9EHM - chains H and K of the 16 polymer chains in the assembly; structure by electron microscopy, 4.20 A resolution (low resolution: residue-level contacts below are approximate; hydrogen-bond / salt-bridge calls are withheld).

# Chain H
Protein: IOMAmin5 Fab Heavy Chain
From: Homo sapiens
Notes: antibody fragment or engineered binder
Amino-acid sequence (128 residues; each row starts with the number of its first residue; a row labelled like 82A-82C holds insertion residues (82A, then the next letters in order)):
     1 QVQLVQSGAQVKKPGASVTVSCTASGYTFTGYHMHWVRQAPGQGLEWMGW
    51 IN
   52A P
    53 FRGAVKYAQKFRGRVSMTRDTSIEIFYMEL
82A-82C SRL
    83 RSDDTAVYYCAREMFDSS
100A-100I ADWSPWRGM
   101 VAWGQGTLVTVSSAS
Disordered / not traced: 1
Disulfides: Cys-22/Cys-92

# Chain K
Protein: IOMAmin5 Fab Light Chain
From: Homo sapiens
Notes: antibody fragment or engineered binder
Amino-acid sequence (111 residues; numbered 1 to 110 plus 3 insertion-coded residues; 2 numbers in that range are skipped by the numbering (no residue carries them; nothing is unmodelled there); the number before each row is that of its first residue; a row labelled like 27A-27C holds insertion residues (27A, then the next letters in order)):
     1 QSALTQPAS
    11 VSGSPGQSITISCTGSS
27A-27C RDV
    28 GGFDLVSWYQQHPGKAPKLMIYEVSKRPSGVSNRFSASKSGNTASLTISG
    78 LQAEDEADYYCYSYADG
    96 VAFGGGTKLTVLGQP
Disordered / not traced: 1
Disulfides: Cys-23/Cys-88

# Interface between chain H and chain K
Residue-residue contacts (23; chain H residue first):
  Gln-39(H) / Gln-38(K)
  Gln-43(H) / Tyr-87(K)
  Leu-45(H) / Pro-44(K)
  Leu-45(H) / Phe-98(K)
  Trp-47(H) / Val-96(K)
  Tyr-91(H) / Gly-41(K)
  Tyr-91(H) / Lys-42(K)
  Tyr-91(H) / Ala-43(K)
  Met-96(H) / Pro-55(K)
  Trp-100C(H) / Leu-32(K)
  Trp-100F(H) / Leu-32(K)
  Trp-100F(H) / Tyr-89(K)
  Trp-100F(H) / Tyr-91(K)
  Gly-100H(H) / Tyr-36(K)
  Gly-100H(H) / Leu-46(K)
  Met-100I(H) / Tyr-36(K)
  Met-100I(H) / Phe-98(K)
  Val-101(H) / Leu-46(K)
  Trp-103(H) / Tyr-36(K)
  Trp-103(H) / Ala-43(K)
  Trp-103(H) / Pro-44(K)
  Trp-103(H) / Lys-45(K)
  Gln-105(H) / Lys-42(K)
Also at the interface, not in a pair above, chain H (17 interface residues in all): Glu-46, Phe-97, Arg-100G, Gly-104
Also at the interface, not in a pair above, chain K (16 interface residues in all): Tyr-49

# In short
17 residues of chain H and 16 residues of chain K are in contact.
Chain H is IOMAmin5 Fab Heavy Chain and chain K is IOMAmin5 Fab Light Chain, both from Homo sapiens; the
structure, Structure of HIV-1 BG505 SOSIP.664 Env trimer in complex with IOMAmin5 and 10-1074 Broadly
Neutralizing Antibodies ..., was determined by electron microscopy together with 9EHL from the same study.
